PDB entry 2CDM | X-ray diffraction, 2.70 A resolution | chains A and B

[Chain A]
Name: TRWC
From: Escherichia coli
Notes: fragment: n-terminal domain, residues 1-293
UniProt: Q47673 (Q47673_ECOLI); numbering as in UniProt (aligned over 1-293)
Chain sequence (293 residues; each row starts with the number of its first residue):
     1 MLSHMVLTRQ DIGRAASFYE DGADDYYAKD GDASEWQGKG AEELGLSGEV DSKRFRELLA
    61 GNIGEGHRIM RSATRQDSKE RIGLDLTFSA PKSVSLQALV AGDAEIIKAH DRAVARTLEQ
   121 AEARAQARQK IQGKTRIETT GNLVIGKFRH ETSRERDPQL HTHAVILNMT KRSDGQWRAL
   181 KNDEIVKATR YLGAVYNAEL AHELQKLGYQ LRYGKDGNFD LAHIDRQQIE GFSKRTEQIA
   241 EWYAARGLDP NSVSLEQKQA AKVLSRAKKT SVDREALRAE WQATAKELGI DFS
Not modelled in the structure: 20-32
Sequence notes: engineered mutation Phe-18 (Tyr in Q47673)
Modified / non-standard residues: Mse-1, Mse-5, Mse-70, Mse-169 (selenomethionine; parent Met)

[Chain B]
Molecule: 27-nt DNA strand
Sequence (27 nucleotides; each row starts with the number of its first residue):
     1 GCGCACCGAA AGGTGCGTAT TGTCTAT
Not modelled in the structure: 1, 27

[How chain A and chain B interact]
Residue-residue contacts - 99 pairs, chain A then chain B:
  Mse-1(A) with DT21(B), base contact; DG22(B), sugar contact; DT23(B), hydrogen bond to the base
  Leu-2(A) with DT21(B), hydrogen bond to the base
  Ser-3(A) with DT20(B), base contact; DT25(B), base contact; DA26(B), hydrogen bond to the base
  His-4(A) with DA19(B), hydrogen bond to the base; DT20(B), stacking on the base; DA26(B), base contact
  Mse-5(A) with DA26(B), base contact
  Val-6(A) with DT18(B), base contact
  Arg-14(A) with DA26(B), hydrogen bond to the phosphate
  Phe-18(A) with DA26(B), phosphate contact
  Arg-71(A) with DT14(B), sugar contact
  Ser-72(A) with DC7(B), sugar contact; DG8(B), sugar contact
  Ala-73(A) with DC7(B), base contact; DG12(B), base contact; DG13(B), hydrogen bond to the base; DT14(B), sugar contact
  Thr-74(A) with DC7(B), sugar contact; DT14(B), sugar contact; DG15(B), sugar contact
  Arg-75(A) with DA5(B), hydrogen bond to the base; DC6(B), base contact; DC7(B), sugar contact; DG15(B), base contact
  Gln-76(A) with DC7(B), hydrogen bond to the phosphate
  Asp-77(A) with DC7(B), phosphate contact
  Ser-78(A) with DG15(B), phosphate contact; DC16(B), phosphate contact
  Lys-79(A) with DG15(B), phosphate contact; DC16(B), hydrogen bond to the phosphate
  Arg-81(A) with DG15(B), phosphate contact; DC16(B), salt bridge to the phosphate; DG17(B), hydrogen bond to the base; DT18(B), hydrogen bond to the base
  Asp-85(A) with DA26(B), sugar contact
  Thr-87(A) with DT25(B), sugar contact
  Ser-89(A) with DG22(B), base contact; DT23(B), hydrogen bond to the base; DT25(B), base contact
  Ala-90(A) with DT23(B), hydrogen bond to the base
  Pro-91(A) with DT23(B), base contact
  Lys-92(A) with DT23(B), phosphate contact; DC24(B), salt bridge to the phosphate
  Arg-128(A) with DG3(B), hydrogen bond to the base; DC4(B), base contact; DT14(B), base contact; DG15(B), hydrogen bond to the base; DC16(B), base contact
  Gln-129(A) with DG13(B), phosphate contact
  Lys-130(A) with DG12(B), phosphate contact; DG13(B), hydrogen bond to the base
  Ile-131(A) with DG12(B), phosphate contact
  Gln-132(A) with DA11(B), sugar contact; DG12(B), hydrogen bond to the phosphate
  Gly-133(A) with DG12(B), hydrogen bond to the phosphate
  Ser-153(A) with DT25(B), phosphate contact
  Arg-154(A) with DT25(B), hydrogen bond to the phosphate; DA26(B), salt bridge to the phosphate
  Gln-159(A) with DG22(B), base contact; DT23(B), hydrogen bond to the base; DC24(B), sugar contact
  His-161(A) with DT25(B), phosphate contact
  His-163(A) with DT25(B), hydrogen bond to the phosphate; DA26(B), sugar contact
  Asn-168(A) with DG15(B), phosphate contact
  Arg-172(A) with DG13(B), salt bridge to the phosphate
  Arg-178(A) with DG13(B), salt bridge to the phosphate; DT14(B), phosphate contact
  Ala-179(A) with DT14(B), hydrogen bond to the phosphate
  Asn-182(A) with DG17(B), base contact; DT18(B), hydrogen bond to the base
  Asp-183(A) with DG17(B), hydrogen bond to the base; DT18(B), base contact
  Val-186(A) with DT18(B), base contact; DA19(B), sugar contact
  Lys-187(A) with DT18(B), phosphate contact; DA19(B), sugar contact
  Thr-189(A) with DT21(B), base contact
  Arg-190(A) with DT21(B), hydrogen bond to the sugar
  Gly-193(A) with DT21(B), base contact
  Asn-218(A) with DT21(B), hydrogen bond to the base; DT23(B), base contact
  Arg-226(A) with DT23(B), salt bridge to the phosphate
  Ser-233(A) with DT23(B), sugar contact; DC24(B), phosphate contact
  Arg-235(A) with DC24(B), phosphate contact; DT25(B), salt bridge to the phosphate
  Thr-236(A) with DT23(B), sugar contact; DC24(B), hydrogen bond to the phosphate
  Leu-255(A) with DT20(B), base contact
  Gln-259(A) with DT20(B), base contact
  Lys-262(A) with DG22(B), hydrogen bond to the base; DC24(B), hydrogen bond to the base; DT25(B), base contact
  Arg-266(A) with DT25(B), salt bridge to the phosphate
Also at the interface, not in a pair above, chain A (64 interface residues in all): Leu-7, Glu-80, Asp-216, Asp-220, Ile-229, Phe-232, Lys-234, Ile-239, Lys-258
Also at the interface, not in a pair above, chain B (23 interface residues in all): DA10

[Overview]
The interface between chain A and chain B involves 64 residues on one side and 23 on the other, with 29
hydrogen bonds, 8 salt bridges and 1 aromatic stacking contact. Polar pairs include Mse-1(A)/DT23(B),
Leu-2(A)/DT21(B) and Ser-3(A)/DA26(B).
Here chain A is TRWC (Escherichia coli) and chain B is a 27-nt DNA strand. Entry 2CDM (The structure of TrwC
complexed with a 27-mer DNA comprising the recognition hairpin and the cleavage ...) was determined by X-ray
diffraction together with 1ZM5 and 1S6M from the same study.
